5CTI - chains B and C of the 3 polymer chains in the assembly; structure by X-ray diffraction, 1.90 A resolution.

== Chain B ==
Molecule: Collagen alpha-2(I) chain, Collagen alpha-2(IX) chain
Source organism: Homo sapiens
UniProtKB: chimeric construct of P08123, Q14055: residues 15-26 from P08123 (CO1A2_HUMAN) positions 484-495 (UniProt number = residue number + 469); residues 36-71 from Q14055 positions 517-552 (UniProt number = residue number + 481)
Sequence (71 residues; numbered 1 to 71; the number before each row is that of its first residue):
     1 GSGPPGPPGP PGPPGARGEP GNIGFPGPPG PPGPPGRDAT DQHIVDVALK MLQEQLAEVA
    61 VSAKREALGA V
Sequence notes: expression tag (1-14); linker (27-35)
UniProt features mapped onto this chain:
  - region: Ala39 to Leu68 (Nonhelical region 3 (NC3))

== Chain C ==
Molecule: Collagen alpha-1(I) chain, Collagen alpha-3(IX) chain
Source organism: Homo sapiens
UniProtKB: chimeric construct of P02452, Q14050: residues 15-26 from P02452 (CO1A1_HUMAN) positions 572-583 (UniProt number = residue number + 557); residues 36-72 from Q14050 positions 517-553 (UniProt number = residue number + 481)
Sequence (72 residues; row label = number of the first residue in the row):
     1 GSGPPGPPGP PGPPGARGQA GVMGFPGPPG PPGPPGKEAS EQRIRELCGG MISEQIAQLA
    61 AHLRKPLAPG SI
Disordered / not traced: 1
Sequence notes: expression tag (1-14); linker (27-35)
UniProt features mapped onto this chain:
  - modified residue: Pro26 (4-hydroxyproline)
  - region: Ala39 to Pro69 (Nonhelical region 3 (NC3))

== Interface between chain B and chain C ==
Residue-residue contacts - 78 pairs, chain B then chain C:
  Pro4(B) - Ser2(C)
  Pro4(B) - Gly3(C)  hydrogen bond (backbone-backbone)
  Gly6(B) - Gly3(C)
  Gly6(B) - Pro4(C)
  Pro7(B) - Pro5(C)
  Pro7(B) - Gly6(C)  hydrogen bond (backbone-backbone)
  Pro8(B) - Gly6(C)
  Gly9(B) - Gly6(C)
  Gly9(B) - Pro7(C)
  Pro10(B) - Gly6(C)
  Pro10(B) - Pro8(C)
  Pro10(B) - Gly9(C)  hydrogen bond (backbone-backbone)
  Gly12(B) - Gly9(C)
  Gly12(B) - Pro10(C)
  Pro13(B) - Pro11(C)
  Pro13(B) - Gly12(C)  hydrogen bond (backbone-backbone)
  Gly15(B) - Gly12(C)
  Gly15(B) - Pro13(C)
  Ala16(B) - Pro14(C)
  Ala16(B) - Gly15(C)  hydrogen bond (backbone-backbone)
  Gly18(B) - Gly15(C)
  Gly18(B) - Ala16(C)
  Glu19(B) - Arg17(C)
  Glu19(B) - Gly18(C)  hydrogen bond (backbone-backbone)
  Pro20(B) - Arg17(C)  hydrogen bond (backbone-side chain)
  Pro20(B) - Gly18(C)
  Gly21(B) - Arg17(C)
  Gly21(B) - Gly18(C)
  Gly21(B) - Gln19(C)
  Asn22(B) - Arg17(C)
  Asn22(B) - Ala20(C)
  Asn22(B) - Gly21(C)  hydrogen bond (backbone-backbone)
  Gly24(B) - Gly21(C)
  Gly24(B) - Val22(C)
  Phe25(B) - Met23(C)
  Phe25(B) - Gly24(C)  hydrogen bond (backbone-backbone)
  Pro26(B) - Met23(C)
  Gly27(B) - Gly24(C)
  Gly27(B) - Phe25(C)
  Pro28(B) - Gly24(C)
  Pro28(B) - Pro26(C)
  Pro28(B) - Gly27(C)  hydrogen bond (backbone-backbone)
  Pro29(B) - Gly27(C)
  Gly30(B) - Gly27(C)
  Gly30(B) - Pro28(C)
  Pro31(B) - Pro29(C)
  Pro31(B) - Gly30(C)  hydrogen bond (backbone-backbone)
  Pro32(B) - Gly30(C)
  Gly33(B) - Gly30(C)
  Gly33(B) - Pro31(C)
  Pro34(B) - Pro32(C)
  Pro34(B) - Gly33(C)  hydrogen bond (backbone-backbone)
  Gly36(B) - Gly33(C)
  Gly36(B) - Pro34(C)
  Arg37(B) - Pro35(C)
  Arg37(B) - Gly36(C)  hydrogen bond (backbone-backbone)
  Ala39(B) - Gly36(C)
  Ala39(B) - Lys37(C)
  His43(B) - Glu38(C)  salt bridge
  His43(B) - Ala39(C)  hydrogen bond (side chain-backbone)
  Ile44(B) - Ile44(C)  hydrophobic
  Val47(B) - Glu41(C)
  Val47(B) - Ile44(C)  hydrophobic
  Ala48(B) - Ile52(C)
  Lys50(B) - Glu41(C)  salt bridge
  Lys50(B) - Arg45(C)
  Met51(B) - Arg45(C)
  Met51(B) - Cys48(C)
  Met51(B) - Gly49(C)
  Met51(B) - Ile52(C)  hydrophobic
  Leu52(B) - Ile52(C)  hydrophobic
  Glu54(B) - Arg45(C)  salt bridge
  Gln55(B) - Gly49(C)  hydrogen bond (side chain-backbone)
  Gln55(B) - Ile52(C)
  Gln55(B) - Ser53(C)  hydrogen bond (side chain-backbone)
  Gln55(B) - Ile56(C)
  Leu56(B) - Ile56(C)  hydrophobic
  Val59(B) - Leu67(C)  hydrophobic
Interface residues without a listed pair, chain B (48 interface residues in all): Gly3, Pro5, Pro11, Pro14, Arg17, Pro35, Asp38, Ser62
Interface residues without a listed pair, chain C (48 interface residues in all): Ala68

== In short ==
Chain B and chain C each contribute 48 residues to their interface, with 16 hydrogen bonds and 3 salt bridges.
Polar contacts include His43(B)-Glu38(C), Lys50(B)-Glu41(C) and Glu54(B)-Arg45(C).
Chain B is Collagen alpha-2(I) chain, Collagen alpha-2(IX) chain and chain C is Collagen alpha-1(I) chain,
Collagen alpha-3(IX) chain, both from Homo sapiens; the structure, Crystal structure of the type IX collagen
NC2 hetero-trimerization domain with a guest fragment a2a1a1 of ..., was determined by X-ray diffraction,
deposited together with 5CVA, 5CVB and 5CTD.
